5JHW - chains A and B of the 4 polymer chains in the assembly; structure by X-ray diffraction, 2.35 A resolution.

[Chain A (and B)]
Protein: Growth/differentiation factor 11
Organism: Homo sapiens
Notes: chain B of this document is another copy of the same molecule, construct and numbering; everything in this record applies to it too
Reference sequence: O95390 (GDF11_HUMAN); residues 1-109 here correspond to UniProt positions 299-407 (UniProt number = residue number + 298)
Chain sequence (109 residues; each row starts with the number of its first residue):
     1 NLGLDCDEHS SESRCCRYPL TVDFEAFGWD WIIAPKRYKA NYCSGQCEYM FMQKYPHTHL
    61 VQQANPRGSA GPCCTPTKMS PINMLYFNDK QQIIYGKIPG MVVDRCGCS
Disulfides: Cys6-Cys16, Cys15-Cys74, Cys43-Cys106, Cys47-Cys108
Residues lining bound ligands:
  - citrate anion (FLC), molecule 1: Ser13, Arg14, Glu48
  - citrate anion (FLC), molecule 2: Thr21, Arg37, Tyr38, Lys39
What the authors report for this chain:
  - self-association interface (contacts with another copy of this molecule); pairs are residue here / residue on that copy: Tyr55-Met79 (hydrophobic contact), Gly100-Tyr55
  - contacts within the chain: Tyr49-Gln62 (backbone contact), Lys54-Tyr55 (hydrophobic contact)

[Interface between chain A and chain B]
Disulfides between the chains: Cys73(A)-Cys73(B)
Contacting residue pairs (47):
  Leu20(A) - Ala64(B)  hydrophobic
  Val22(A) - Leu60(B)  hydrophobic
  Phe27(A) - Leu60(B)  hydrophobic
  Phe27(A) - Gln63(B)
  Trp29(A) - Leu60(B)  hydrophobic
  Trp29(A) - Gln63(B)
  Tyr38(A) - Leu60(B)
  Ala40(A) - His57(B)  hydrogen bond (backbone-side chain)
  Asn41(A) - His57(B)  hydrogen bond (backbone-side chain)
  Tyr42(A) - Val61(B)  hydrophobic
  Tyr42(A) - Pro66(B)
  Tyr42(A) - Arg67(B)  hydrogen bond (side chain-backbone)
  Ser44(A) - Gly68(B)  hydrogen bond (side chain-backbone)
  Tyr55(A) - Met79(B)  hydrophobic
  Tyr55(A) - Gly100(B)
  Pro56(A) - Pro99(B)
  Pro56(A) - Gly100(B)
  Pro56(A) - Met101(B)  hydrophobic
  His57(A) - Ala40(B)  hydrogen bond (side chain-backbone)
  His57(A) - Asn41(B)  hydrogen bond (side chain-backbone)
  His57(A) - Met79(B)
  His57(A) - Gly100(B)  hydrogen bond (backbone-backbone)
  His57(A) - Met101(B)
  His57(A) - Val103(B)
  Leu60(A) - Phe27(B)  hydrophobic
  Leu60(A) - Trp29(B)  hydrophobic
  Leu60(A) - Tyr38(B)
  Leu60(A) - Met101(B)  hydrophobic
  Val61(A) - Tyr42(B)  hydrophobic
  Gln63(A) - Phe27(B)
  Gln63(A) - Trp29(B)
  Pro66(A) - Tyr42(B)
  Arg67(A) - Tyr42(B)  hydrogen bond (backbone-side chain)
  Gly68(A) - Ser44(B)  hydrogen bond (backbone-side chain)
  Cys73(A) - Cys73(B)  disulfide
  Thr75(A) - Cys73(B)
  Thr75(A) - Ser109(B)
  Met79(A) - His57(B)
  Pro99(A) - Pro56(B)
  Gly100(A) - Tyr55(B)
  Gly100(A) - Pro56(B)
  Gly100(A) - His57(B)  hydrogen bond (backbone-backbone)
  Met101(A) - Pro56(B)  hydrophobic
  Met101(A) - His57(B)
  Met101(A) - Leu60(B)  hydrophobic
  Val103(A) - His57(B)
  Ser109(A) - Thr75(B)
Also at the interface, not in a pair above, chain A (33 interface residues in all): Glu8, Phe24, Cys43, His59, Ala64, Ser69, Val102
Also at the interface, not in a pair above, chain B (32 interface residues in all): Leu20, Val22, Phe24, Cys43, Ser69, Ile98, Val102

[In short]
33 residues of chain A face 32 of chain B across their interface; the contacts include 1 disulfide bond and 10
hydrogen bonds. Among the polar pairs are Ala40(A)-His57(B), Asn41(A)-His57(B) and Tyr42(A)-Arg67(B). The
paper reports a self-association interface involving Tyr55(A), Met79(A) and Gly100(A); contacts within the
chain involving Tyr49(A), Gln62(A) and Lys54(A) among others.
Chain A and chain B are both Growth/differentiation factor 11 (Homo sapiens); the structure, Crystal Structure
of the GDF11:Follistatin 288 complex, was determined by X-ray diffraction (same publication as 5JI1 and 5UHM).
